PDB entry 8IEJ | electron microscopy, 3.12 A resolution | chains J and L of the 13 polymer chains in the assembly

# Chain J
Molecule: 147-nt DNA strand
Organism: Homo sapiens
Sequence (147 nucleotides; numbered -73 to 73; the number before each row is that of its first residue; numbers below 1 keep their minus sign (DC-73 is residue -73)):
   -73 CTGGAGAATCCCGGTGCCGAGGCCGCTCAATTGGTCGTAGACAGCTCTAG
   -23 CACCGCTTAAACGCACGTACGCGCTGTCCCCCGCGTTTTAACCGCCAAGG
    27 GGATTACTCCCTAGTCTCCAGGCACGTGTCAGATATATACATCCTGT

# Chain L
Molecule: Histone H4
Organism: Homo sapiens
UniProt: P62805 (H4_HUMAN); residues 22-101 here correspond to UniProt positions 23-102 (UniProt number = residue number + 1)
Sequence (80 residues; row label = number of the first residue in the row):
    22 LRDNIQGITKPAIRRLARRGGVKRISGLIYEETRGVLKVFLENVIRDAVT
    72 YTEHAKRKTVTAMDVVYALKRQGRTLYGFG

# Interface between chain J and chain L
Contacting residue pairs (11):
  DC7(J) with Arg45(L), sugar contact; Ile46(L), sugar contact; Ser47(L), hydrogen bond to the phosphate; Gly48(L), hydrogen bond to the phosphate
  DC8(J) with Arg35(L), salt bridge to the phosphate; Arg45(L), phosphate contact; Ile46(L), hydrogen bond to the phosphate
  DG27(J) with Thr80(L), phosphate contact
  DG28(J) with Arg78(L), phosphate contact; Lys79(L), hydrogen bond to the phosphate; Thr80(L), hydrogen bond to the phosphate
Also at the interface, not in a pair above, chain L (10 interface residues in all): Arg39, Lys44

# In short
The interface between chain J and chain L involves 4 residues on one side and 10 on the other; the contacts
include 5 hydrogen bonds and 1 salt bridge. Polar pairs include DC7(J)-Ser47(L), DC7(J)-Gly48(L) and
DC8(J)-Ile46(L).
Here chain J is a 147-nt DNA strand and chain L is Histone H4, both from Homo sapiens. Entry 8IEJ
(RNF20-RNF40/hRad6A-Ub/nucleosome complex) was determined by electron microscopy.
